Entry 6K0Z (X-ray diffraction, 2.50 A resolution); this record covers chain A.

Chain A:
Name: Aldehyde dehydrogenase
Source organism: Staphylococcus aureus
UniProtKB: A0A0D6HCL5 (A0A0D6HCL5_STAAU); numbering as in UniProt (aligned over 1-459)
Chain sequence (466 residues; numbered -6 to 459; the number before each row is that of its first residue; numbers below 1 keep their minus sign (Gly-6 is residue -6)):
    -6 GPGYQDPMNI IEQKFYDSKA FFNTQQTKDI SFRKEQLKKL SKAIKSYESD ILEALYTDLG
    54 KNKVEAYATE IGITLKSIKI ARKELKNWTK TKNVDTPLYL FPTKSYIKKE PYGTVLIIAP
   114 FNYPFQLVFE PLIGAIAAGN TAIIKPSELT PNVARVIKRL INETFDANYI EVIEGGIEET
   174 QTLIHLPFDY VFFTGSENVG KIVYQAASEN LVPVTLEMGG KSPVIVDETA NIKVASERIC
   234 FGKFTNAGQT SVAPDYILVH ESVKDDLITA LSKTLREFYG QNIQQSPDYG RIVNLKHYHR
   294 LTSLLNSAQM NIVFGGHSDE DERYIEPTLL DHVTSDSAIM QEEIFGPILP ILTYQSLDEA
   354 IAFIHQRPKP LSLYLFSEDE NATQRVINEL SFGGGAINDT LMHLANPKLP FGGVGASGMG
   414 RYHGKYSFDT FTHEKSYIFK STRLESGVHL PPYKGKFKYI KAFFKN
Unresolved in the structure: -6 to 0, 459
Differences from the reference sequence: expression tag (-6 to 0); engineered mutation Ser244 (Cys in A0A0D6HCL5)
What the authors report for this chain:
  - conformationally variable residues (loop rearrangement, order/disorder transition, side-chain flip): Tyr92, Val441, His442, Phe456, Phe457
  - mutagenesis - Y92A, K449E: unchanged catalytic activity on benzaldehyde
  - mutagenesis - F456A/F457A: decreased catalytic activity on benzaldehyde
  - mutagenesis - F456A, F457A: decreased catalytic activity on 4,4'-diapolycopen-4-al
  - mutagenesis - F456A/F457A: abolished catalytic activity on 4,4'-diapolycopen-4-al
  - mutagenesis - Y92A, F456A: decreased growth
  - mutagenesis - Y92A, F456A: decreased growth in response to macrophage phagocytosis
  - catalytic residues: Ser244 (citing earlier work)

Overview:
From the paper: the catalytic residue Ser244; F456A and F457A reduce catalytic activity on
4,4'-diapolycopen-4-al; 5 substitutions were tested in all.
Chain A is Aldehyde dehydrogenase (Staphylococcus aureus); the structure, Substrate bound state of
Staphylococcus Aureus AldH, was determined by X-ray diffraction together with 6K10 from the same study.
